8T4L - chains A and B of the 18 polymer chains in the assembly; structure by electron microscopy, 3.20 A resolution.

== Chain A ==
Protein: MD65 N332-GT5 SOSIP gp120
Organism: Human immunodeficiency virus 1
Sequence (481 residues; row label = number of the first residue in the row; note: 14 numbers in that range are skipped by the numbering (no residue carries them; nothing is unmodelled there); a row labelled like 184A-184K holds insertion residues (184A, then the next letters in order)):
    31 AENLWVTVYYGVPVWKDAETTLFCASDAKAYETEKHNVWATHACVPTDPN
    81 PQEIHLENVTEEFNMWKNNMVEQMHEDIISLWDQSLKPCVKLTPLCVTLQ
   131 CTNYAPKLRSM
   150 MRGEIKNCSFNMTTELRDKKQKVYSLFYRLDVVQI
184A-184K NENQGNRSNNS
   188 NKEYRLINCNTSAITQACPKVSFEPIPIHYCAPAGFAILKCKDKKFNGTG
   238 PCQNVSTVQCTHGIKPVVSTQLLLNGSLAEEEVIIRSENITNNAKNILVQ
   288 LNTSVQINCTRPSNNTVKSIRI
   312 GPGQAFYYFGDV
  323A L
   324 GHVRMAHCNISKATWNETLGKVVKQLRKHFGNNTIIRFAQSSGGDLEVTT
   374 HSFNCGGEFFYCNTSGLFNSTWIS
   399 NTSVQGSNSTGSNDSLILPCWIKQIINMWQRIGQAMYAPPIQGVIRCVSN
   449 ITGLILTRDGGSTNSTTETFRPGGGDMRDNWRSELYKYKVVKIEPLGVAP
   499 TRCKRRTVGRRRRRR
Not modelled in the structure: 31-32, 58-65, 184A-184K, 399-411, 458-462, 505-513
Disulfide bonds: Cys54-Cys74, Cys119-Cys205, Cys126-Cys196, Cys131-Cys157, Cys218-Cys247, Cys228-Cys239, Cys296-Cys331, Cys378-Cys445, Cys385-Cys418
Covalent attachments: N-acetylglucosamine (NAG) linked to Asn88, Asn156, Asn160, Asn197, Asn234, Asn241, Asn262, Asn276, Asn289, Asn295, Asn301, Asn332, Asn386, Asn448
Reported in the primary citation:
  - post-translational modification sites: Asn332

== Chain B ==
Protein: MD65 N332-GT5 SOSIP gp41
Organism: Human immunodeficiency virus 1
Sequence (153 residues; row label = number of the first residue in the row):
   512 AAGIGASSDGFLGAAGSTMGAASMTLTVQARNLLSGIVQQQSNLLRAPEP
   562 QQHLLKDTHWGIKQLQARVLAVEHYLRDQQLLGIWGCSGKLICCTNVPWN
   612 SSWSNRNLSEIWDNMTWLQWDKEISNYTQIIYGLLEESQNQQEKNEQDLL
   662 ALD
Not modelled in the structure: 512-520, 547-571
Disulfide bonds: Cys598-Cys604
Covalent attachments: N-acetylglucosamine (NAG) linked to Asn611

== How chain A and chain B interact ==
Residue-residue contacts (94; chain A residue first):
  Leu34(A) with Pro609(B); Trp610(B), hydrogen bond (backbone-backbone)
  Trp35(A) with Asn607(B); Val608(B); Pro609(B)
  Val36(A) with Thr606(B), hydrogen bond (backbone-side chain); Val608(B), hydrogen bond (backbone-backbone); Trp610(B), hydrophobic; Trp614(B), hydrophobic; Ile642(B), hydrophobic
  Thr37(A) with Cys604(B)
  Val38(A) with Leu593(B), hydrophobic; Trp596(B), hydrophobic; Leu602(B); Ile603(B); Cys604(B), hydrogen bond (backbone-backbone); Leu646(B), hydrophobic
  Tyr39(A) with Leu537(B), hydrophobic; Leu602(B); Ile603(B), hydrophobic; Trp623(B); Trp628(B), hydrophobic
  Tyr40(A) with Leu537(B); Leu544(B); Tyr586(B); Asp589(B); Gln590(B), hydrogen bond; Leu593(B), hydrophobic; Leu602(B), hydrogen bond (backbone-backbone)
  Gly41(A) with Leu537(B); Gln540(B), hydrogen bond (backbone-side chain)
  Val42(A) with Leu537(B); Trp628(B), hydrophobic
  Pro43(A) with Leu523(B), hydrophobic; Ala526(B); Leu629(B)
  Val44(A) with Leu629(B), hydrophobic; Asp632(B)
  Trp45(A) with Leu523(B), hydrophobic; Ala526(B), hydrophobic; Leu629(B), hydrophobic
  Lys46(A) with Asp632(B), salt bridge
  Thr51(A) with Lys574(B)
  Phe53(A) with Gln575(B)
  Cys54(A) with Gln575(B)
  Ile84(A) with Gly521(B); Phe522(B); Gly524(B)
  Leu86(A) with Leu523(B)
  Glu87(A) with Gly527(B)
  Asn88(A) with Gly527(B)
  Val89(A) with Gly527(B)
  Glu106(A) with Lys574(B), salt bridge
  Ala221(A) with Leu544(B); Leu545(B); Ser546(B); Ala582(B)
  Gly222(A) with Leu544(B), hydrogen bond (backbone-backbone)
  Ala224(A) with Phe522(B), hydrophobic
  Thr244(A) with Leu523(B)
  Lys490(A) with His585(B), hydrogen bond
  Ile491(A) with Phe522(B), hydrophobic; Leu523(B), hydrophobic; Leu544(B), hydrophobic
  Pro493(A) with Leu544(B), hydrophobic; Asp589(B)
  Leu494(A) with Asp589(B); Leu592(B), hydrophobic; Leu593(B), hydrophobic
  Val496(A) with Trp631(B), hydrogen bond (backbone-side chain); Ile635(B), hydrophobic; Ile642(B), hydrophobic
  Ala497(A) with Met530(B), hydrophobic; Trp623(B), hydrophobic; Trp631(B)
  Pro498(A) with Trp610(B), hydrophobic; Leu619(B); Ile622(B), hydrophobic; Trp623(B), hydrogen bond (backbone-side chain); Trp631(B)
  Thr499(A) with Trp623(B)
  Arg500(A) with Leu619(B)
  Cys501(A) with Cys605(B), hydrophobic; Thr606(B)
  Lys502(A) with Thr606(B); Asn607(B), hydrogen bond
  Arg503(A) with Trp596(B), hydrogen bond (side chain-backbone); Cys598(B); Cys604(B), hydrogen bond; Cys605(B), hydrogen bond (side chain-backbone); Thr606(B), hydrogen bond (backbone-backbone); Asn607(B); Gln650(B), hydrogen bond; Gln653(B), hydrogen bond
Other interface residues (no listed pair), chain A (41 interface residues in all): Pro220, Glu492, Arg504
Other interface residues (no listed pair), chain B (54 interface residues in all): Ala525, Ala533, Ser534, Ala541, Asn543, Ala578, Gly597, Tyr643, Leu660

== In short ==
41 residues of chain A and 54 residues of chain B are in contact; the contacts include 18 hydrogen bonds and 2
salt bridges. Among the polar pairs are Lys46(A)-Asp632(B), Glu106(A)-Lys574(B) and Val36(A)-Thr606(B).
Covalently linked N-acetylglucosamine: at Asn88(A), Asn156(A), Asn160(A), Asn197(A), Asn234(A) and Asn241(A)
and 8 more. From the paper: a modification site at Asn332(A).
Here chain A is MD65 N332-GT5 SOSIP gp120 and chain B is MD65 N332-GT5 SOSIP gp41, both from Human
immunodeficiency virus 1. Entry 8T4L (MD65 N332-GT5 SOSIP in complex with RM_N332_07 Fab and RM20A3 Fab) was
determined by electron microscopy together with 8T49, 8T4B, 8T4D and 8T4K from the same study.
